5EXH - chains A and C of the 3 polymer chains in the assembly; structure by X-ray diffraction, 1.30 A resolution.

== Chain A ==
Molecule: 12-nt DNA strand
Sequence (12 nucleotides; each row starts with the number of its first residue):
     1 GAATCXGGAT TC
Modified positions: 1CC (5-carboxy-2'-deoxycytidine monophosphate) at position 6

== Chain C ==
Molecule: Methylcytosine dioxygenase TET3
Source organism: Mus musculus
Notes: EC 1.14.11.-; fragment: CXXC domain
Reference sequence: L0HN04 (L0HN04_MOUSE); residue numbers follow UniProt; this construct covers 51-96
Sequence (47 residues; each row starts with the number of its first residue):
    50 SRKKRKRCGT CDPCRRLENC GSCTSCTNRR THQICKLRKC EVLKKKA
Disordered / not traced: 50-51
Differences from the reference sequence: expression tag (50)
Bound ions: Zn2+ site 1: Cys57, Cys60, Cys63, Cys89; Zn2+ site 2: Cys69, Cys72, Cys75, Cys84
Reported in the primary citation:
  - binding site for the 12-nt DNA strand (chain A): His81, Ile83, Lys88
  - binding site for the 12-nt DNA strand: Ser74, Thr80, His81, Gln82
  - specificity-determining residues: Lys88
  - mutagenesis - H81A: abolished binding to the 12-nt DNA strand (chain A)
  - mutagenesis - T80A (Kd = 0.91 uM), Q82A (Kd 0.97 uM), K88A (>27-fold): decreased binding to the 12-nt DNA strand (chain A)
  - mutagenesis - K88A (3-fold): decreased binding to CCG DNA
  - mutagenesis - T80A (Kd = 1.79 uM), Q82A (Kd 2.38 uM): unchanged binding to CCG DNA
  - mutagenesis - K88A: increased catalytic activity on methylated luciferase reporter gene
  - mutagenesis - C60A/C72A: increased catalytic activity

== Interface between chain A and chain C ==
Pairs across the interface - 15 pairs, chain A then chain C:
  DT4(A) with His81(C), hydrogen bond to the base; Ile83(C), sugar contact; Arg87(C), salt bridge to the phosphate
  DC5(A) with Lys53(C), phosphate contact; Arg54(C), sugar contact; His81(C), hydrogen bond to the base; Ile83(C), phosphate contact; Lys88(C), salt bridge to the phosphate; Leu92(C), phosphate contact
  1CC_6(A) with Lys53(C), phosphate contact; Arg54(C), salt bridge to the phosphate; Gln82(C), base contact; Lys88(C), base contact; Ala96(C), phosphate contact
  DG7(A) with Lys95(C), salt bridge to the phosphate

== Overview ==
Chain A and chain C form an interface of 4 and 10 residues respectively; the contacts include 2 hydrogen bonds
and 4 salt bridges. Among the polar pairs are DT4(A)-His81(C), DC5(A)-His81(C) and DT4(A)-Arg87(C). From the
paper: a binding site for the 12-nt DNA strand at Ser74(C), Thr80(C) and His81(C) among others; T80A, Q82A and
K88A of chain C reduce binding to the 12-nt DNA strand (chain A); 5 substitutions were tested in all.
Here chain A is a 12-nt DNA strand and chain C is Methylcytosine dioxygenase TET3 (Mus musculus). Entry 5EXH
(Crystal structure of mTET3-CXXC domain in complex with 5-carboxylcytosine DNA at 1.3 Angstroms resolution)
was determined by X-ray diffraction.
